Entry 7B39 (X-ray diffraction, 2.13 A resolution); this record covers chains A and B.

[Chain A]
Molecule: Vitamin D3 receptor A
From: Danio rerio
Reference sequence: Q9PTN2 (VDRA_DANRE); residue numbers follow UniProt; this construct covers 156-453
Chain sequence (302 residues; row label = number of the first residue in the row):
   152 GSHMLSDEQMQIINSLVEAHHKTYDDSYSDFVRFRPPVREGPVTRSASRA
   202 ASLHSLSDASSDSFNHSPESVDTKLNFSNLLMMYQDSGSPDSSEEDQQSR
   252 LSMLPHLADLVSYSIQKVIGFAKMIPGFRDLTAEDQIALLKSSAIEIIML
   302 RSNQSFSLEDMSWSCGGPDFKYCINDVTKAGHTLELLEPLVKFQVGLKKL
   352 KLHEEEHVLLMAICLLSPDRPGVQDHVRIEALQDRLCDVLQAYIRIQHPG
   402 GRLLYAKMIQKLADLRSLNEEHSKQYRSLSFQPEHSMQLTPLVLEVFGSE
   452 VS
Unresolved in the structure: 152-153, 191-250
Construct notes: expression tag (152-155)
Small-molecule neighbours: T0H ((1R,3S,Z)-5-(2-((3aS,7aS,E)-1-(6-hydroxy-6-methylhept-1-en-1-ylidene)-7a-methyloctahydro-4H-inden-4-ylidene)ethylidene)-4-methylenecyclohexane-1,3-diol): Tyr175, Tyr179, Phe182, Leu255, Leu258, Leu261, Val262, Ser265, Ile299, Met300, Arg302, Ser303, Ser306, Trp314, Cys316, Tyr323, Val328, Ala331, His333, Leu341, His423, Tyr427, Leu430, Leu440
UniProt features mapped onto this chain:
  - region: Lys274 to Lys292 (Interaction with coactivator LXXLL motif)
  - motif: Pro442 to Ser450 (9aaTAD)
  - binding site (calcitriol): Tyr175, Ser265, Arg302, Ser306, His333, His423
From the paper describing this entry:
  - binding site for T0H: Leu255, Leu258, Val262, Ala331, His333, His423, Tyr427, Leu430

[Chain B]
Molecule: Nuclear receptor coactivator 1
Notes: EC 2.3.1.48
Reference sequence: Q15788 (NCOA1_HUMAN); numbering as in UniProt (aligned over 686-700)
Chain sequence (15 residues; each row starts with the number of its first residue):
   686 RHKILHRLLQEGSPS
Unresolved in the structure: 697-700
UniProt features mapped onto this chain:
  - motif: Leu690 to Leu694 (LXXLL motif 4)
  - modified residue: Ser698 (Phosphoserine)
  - mutagenesis: Leu693 to Leu694 (Slightly affects interactions with steroid receptors. Abolishes interactions with steroid receptors; when associated with A-636; A-637; A-752 and A-753)

[How chain A and chain B interact]
Residue-residue contacts - 27 pairs, chain A then chain B:
  Ile270(A) with Leu690(B), hydrophobic; Leu693(B), hydrophobic
  Lys274(A) with Leu693(B), hydrogen bond (side chain-backbone); Leu694(B); Gln695(B), hydrogen bond (side chain-backbone); Glu696(B), salt bridge
  Arg280(A) with Gln695(B); Glu696(B)
  Gln287(A) with Leu694(B)
  Ile288(A) with His687(B); Leu690(B), hydrophobic; His691(B); Leu694(B), hydrophobic
  Leu291(A) with Leu694(B), hydrophobic
  Lys292(A) with His687(B), hydrogen bond; Leu690(B)
  Pro442(A) with Ile689(B), hydrophobic
  Leu443(A) with Ile689(B), hydrophobic
  Glu446(A) with His687(B); Lys688(B), hydrogen bond (side chain-backbone); Ile689(B), hydrogen bond (side chain-backbone); Leu690(B), hydrogen bond (side chain-backbone)
  Val447(A) with Leu690(B), hydrophobic
  Glu451(A) with His687(B)
  Val452(A) with Arg686(B), hydrogen bond (backbone-side chain)
  Ser453(A) with Arg686(B); His687(B)
Other interface residues (no listed pair), chain A (16 interface residues in all): Phe279, Ala284

[In short]
16 residues of chain A face 10 of chain B across their interface; the contacts include 7 hydrogen bonds and 1
salt bridge. Polar pairs include Lys274(A)-Glu696(B), Lys274(A)-Leu693(B) and Lys274(A)-Gln695(B). Chain A
binds compound T0H. The paper reports a binding site for T0H at Leu255(A), Leu258(A) and Val262(A) among
others.
Here chain A is Vitamin D3 receptor A (Danio rerio) and chain B is Nuclear receptor coactivator 1. Entry 7B39
(Allene-Based Design of a Noncalcemic Vitamin D Receptor Agonist) was determined by X-ray diffraction.
